5VTW - chains A and B; structure by X-ray diffraction, 2.35 A resolution.

== Chain A ==
Molecule: Hemagglutinin HA1 chain
Source organism: Influenza A virus (strain A/Hong Kong/1/1968 H3N2)
UniProtKB: Q91MA7 (HEMA_I68A4); residues 11-329 here correspond to UniProt positions 27-345 (UniProt number = residue number + 16)
Amino-acid sequence (323 residues; row label = number of the first residue in the row):
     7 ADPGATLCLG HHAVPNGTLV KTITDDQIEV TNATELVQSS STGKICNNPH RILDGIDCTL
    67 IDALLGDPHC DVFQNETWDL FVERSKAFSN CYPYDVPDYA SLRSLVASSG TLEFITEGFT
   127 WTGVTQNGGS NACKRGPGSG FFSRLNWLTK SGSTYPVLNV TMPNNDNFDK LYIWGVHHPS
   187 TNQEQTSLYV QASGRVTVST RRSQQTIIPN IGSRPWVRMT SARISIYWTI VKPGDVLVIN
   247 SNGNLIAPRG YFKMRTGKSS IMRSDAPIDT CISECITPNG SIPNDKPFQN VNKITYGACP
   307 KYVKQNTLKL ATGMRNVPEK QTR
Unresolved in the structure: 7-8
Construct notes: expression tag (7-10); engineered mutation M225 (Gly241 in Q91MA7), T226 (Leu242 in Q91MA7), A228 (Ser244 in Q91MA7)
Disulfide bonds: C52-C277, C64-C76, C97-C139, C281-C305
Covalently attached groups: N-acetylglucosamine (NAG) linked to N38, N81, N165, N285
Small-molecule neighbours: N-acetyl-alpha-neuraminic acid (SIA): Y98, G134, G135, S136, N137, W153, T155, H183, E190, L194, T226, A228
Curated features (UniProtKB/Swiss-Prot):
  - site: R329 (Cleavage)
  - glycosylation (N-linked (GlcNAc...) asparagine): N22, N38, N81, N165, N285
Reported in the primary citation:
  - mutagenesis - G225M/L226T/S228A (200-fold): decreased binding to S139/1 IgG

== Chain B ==
Molecule: Hemagglutinin HA2 chain
Source organism: Influenza A virus (strain A/Hong Kong/1/1968 H3N2)
UniProtKB: Q91MA7 (HEMA_I68A4); residues 1-174 here correspond to UniProt positions 346-519 (UniProt number = residue number + 345)
Amino-acid sequence (174 residues; row label = number of the first residue in the row):
     1 GLFGAIAGFI ENGWEGMIDG WYGFRHQNSE GTGQAADLKS TQAAIDQING KLNRVIEKTN
    61 EKFHQIEKEF SEVEGRIQDL EKYVEDTKID LWSYNAELLV ALENQHTIDL TDSEMNKLFE
   121 KTGRQLRENA EDMGNGCFKI YHKCDNACIE SIRNGTYDHD VYRDEALNNR FQIK
Unresolved in the structure: 173-174
Construct notes: conflict G123 (Arg468 in Q91MA7)
Disulfide bonds: C144-C148
Curated features (UniProtKB/Swiss-Prot):
  - glycosylation: N154 (N-linked (GlcNAc...) asparagine)

== How chain A and chain B interact ==
Contacting residue pairs - 124 pairs, chain A then chain B:
  P9(A) with K143(B)
  G10(A) with I140(B); H142(B)
  A11(A) with Q27(B); F138(B); K139(B); I140(B), hydrogen bond (backbone-backbone)
  T12(A) with H26(B); Q27(B), hydrogen bond (backbone-backbone); C137(B); F138(B)
  L13(A) with R25(B); T122(B); C137(B); F138(B), hydrogen bond (backbone-backbone); I140(B), hydrophobic; I152(B), hydrophobic
  C14(A) with W14(B); G23(B); F24(B); R25(B), hydrogen bond (backbone-backbone); G136(B); C137(B), disulfide
  L15(A) with W14(B); G23(B); F24(B), hydrophobic; M115(B), hydrophobic; L118(B), hydrophobic; T122(B); G136(B), hydrogen bond (backbone-backbone); F138(B), hydrophobic
  G16(A) with W14(B); Y22(B); G23(B), hydrogen bond (backbone-backbone); M115(B)
  H17(A) with I6(B); N12(B); G13(B); W14(B), hydrogen bond (backbone-backbone); W21(B); M115(B)
  H18(A) with W14(B); M17(B); G20(B); W21(B), hydrogen bond (backbone-backbone)
  A19(A) with G13(B); W14(B), hydrogen bond (backbone-backbone); E15(B)
  V20(A) with E15(B)
  V26(A) with N104(B)
  K27(A) with E97(B), salt bridge; N104(B), hydrogen bond (backbone-side chain)
  T28(A) with A101(B); N104(B); Q105(B), hydrogen bond; I108(B)
  I29(A) with A101(B); L102(B), hydrophobic; Q105(B), hydrogen bond (backbone-side chain)
  T30(A) with Q105(B), hydrogen bond (backbone-side chain)
  I34(A) with I108(B), hydrophobic
  T40(A) with L52(B)
  L42(A) with V55(B), hydrophobic; V100(B), hydrophobic
  R109(A) with E67(B), salt bridge
  S110(A) with H64(B), hydrogen bond
  S114(A) with H64(B)
  K264(A) with F63(B)
  S265(A) with H64(B)
  S266(A) with H64(B), hydrogen bond
  R269(A) with E67(B), salt bridge
  N290(A) with K58(B), hydrogen bond (backbone-side chain)
  D291(A) with I56(B); K58(B)
  P293(A) with V55(B)
  F294(A) with A96(B), hydrophobic
  K299(A) with K68(B), hydrogen bond (backbone-side chain); E85(B); I89(B)
  I300(A) with K68(B)
  T301(A) with Q65(B), hydrogen bond (backbone-side chain)
  Y302(A) with K62(B); F63(B)
  G303(A) with E61(B); K62(B), hydrogen bond (backbone-backbone)
  A304(A) with N60(B); E61(B)
  C305(A) with N60(B), hydrogen bond (backbone-side chain)
  K307(A) with N60(B), hydrogen bond; W92(B)
  Y308(A) with I89(B), hydrophobic; W92(B)
  V309(A) with W92(B); S93(B)
  K310(A) with I89(B); D90(B), salt bridge; S93(B), hydrogen bond (backbone-side chain)
  Q311(A) with S93(B), hydrogen bond (side chain-backbone); E97(B), hydrogen bond
  L314(A) with A96(B), hydrophobic; E97(B); V100(B), hydrophobic
  K315(A) with N104(B), hydrogen bond (backbone-side chain)
  L316(A) with L52(B), hydrophobic; E103(B); N104(B)
  A317(A) with N104(B), hydrogen bond (backbone-side chain); T107(B)
  T318(A) with W21(B); I48(B)
  G319(A) with W21(B); T107(B)
  M320(A) with I6(B), hydrophobic; W21(B); Y22(B); T111(B)
  R321(A) with I6(B)
  V323(A) with A7(B), hydrophobic; E11(B); N12(B); G13(B), hydrogen bond (backbone-backbone)
  P324(A) with N12(B); E15(B)
  E325(A) with N12(B)
Other interface residues (no listed pair), chain A (60 interface residues in all): P21, V36, A113, I267, P306, K326
Other interface residues (no listed pair), chain B (63 interface residues in all): I10, N28, E69, K88, L99, F119, C144
Inter-chain disulfides: C14(A)-C137(B)

== Overview ==
60 residues of chain A face 63 of chain B across their interface; the contacts include 1 disulfide bond, 27
hydrogen bonds and 4 salt bridges. Polar contacts include K27(A)-E97(B), R109(A)-E67(B) and R269(A)-E67(B).
Chain A binds N-acetyl-alpha-neuraminic acid. From the paper: G225M/L226T/S228A of chain A reduce binding to
S139/1 IgG.
Here chain A is Hemagglutinin HA1 chain and chain B is Hemagglutinin HA2 chain, both from Influenza A virus
(strain A/Hong Kong/1/1968 H3N2). Entry 5VTW (Crystal structure of the A/Hong Kong/1/1968 (H3N2) influenza
virus hemagglutinin G225M/L226T/S228A mutant in complex with 6'-SLN) was determined by X-ray diffraction (same
publication as 5VTQ, 5VTR, 5VTU, 5VTV, 5VTX, 5VTY, 5VTZ and 5VU4).
